3WAV - chain A; structure by X-ray diffraction, 1.80 A resolution.

[Chain A]
Molecule: Ectonucleotide pyrophosphatase/phosphodiesterase family member 2
Organism: Mus musculus
Notes: EC 3.1.4.39
UniProt: Q9R1E6 (ENPP2_MOUSE); aligned to UniProt positions 36-858 over residues 36-858 (the alignment contains insertions or deletions, so no single offset holds)
Chain sequence (831 residues; numbered 36 to 866; the number before each row is that of its first residue):
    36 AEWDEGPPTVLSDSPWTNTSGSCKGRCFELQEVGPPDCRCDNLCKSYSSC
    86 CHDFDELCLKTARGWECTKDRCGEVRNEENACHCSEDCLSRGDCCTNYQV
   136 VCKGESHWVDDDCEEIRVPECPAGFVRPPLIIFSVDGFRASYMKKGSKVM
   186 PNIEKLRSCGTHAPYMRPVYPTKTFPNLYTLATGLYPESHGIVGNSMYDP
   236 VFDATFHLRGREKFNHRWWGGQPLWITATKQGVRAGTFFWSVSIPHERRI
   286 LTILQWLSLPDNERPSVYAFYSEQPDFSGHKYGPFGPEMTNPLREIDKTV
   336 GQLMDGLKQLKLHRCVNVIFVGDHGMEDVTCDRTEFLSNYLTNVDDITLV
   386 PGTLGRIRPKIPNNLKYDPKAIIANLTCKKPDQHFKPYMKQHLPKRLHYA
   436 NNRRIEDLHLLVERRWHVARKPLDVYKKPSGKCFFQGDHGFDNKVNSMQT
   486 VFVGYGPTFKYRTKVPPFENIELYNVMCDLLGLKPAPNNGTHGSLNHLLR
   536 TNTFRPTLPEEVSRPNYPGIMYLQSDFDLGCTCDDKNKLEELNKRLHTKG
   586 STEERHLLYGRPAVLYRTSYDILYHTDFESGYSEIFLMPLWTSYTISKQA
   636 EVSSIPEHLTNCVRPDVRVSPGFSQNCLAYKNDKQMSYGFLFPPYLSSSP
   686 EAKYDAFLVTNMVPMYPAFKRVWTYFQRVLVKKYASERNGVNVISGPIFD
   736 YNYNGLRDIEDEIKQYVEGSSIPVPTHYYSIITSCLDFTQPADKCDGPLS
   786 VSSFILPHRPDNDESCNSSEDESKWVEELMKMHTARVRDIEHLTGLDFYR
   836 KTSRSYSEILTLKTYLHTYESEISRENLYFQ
Not modelled in the structure: 36-50, 464-467, 856-866
Disulfides: C58-C75, C62-C93, C73-C86, C79-C85, C102-C119, C107-C137, C117-C130, C123-C129, C148-C194, C156-C350, C366-C468, C413-C801, C566-C662, C568-C647, C770-C780
Covalently attached groups: N-acetylglucosamine (NAG) linked to N53, N410, N524
Differences from the reference sequence: expression tag (859-866)
Metal / ion sites: Zn2+ site 1: D171, T209, D358, H359; Zn2+ site 2: D311, H315, H474 (together with sulfate ion); K+: Y665, D668, M671; Ca2+: D735, N737, N739, L741, D743; Na+: N797, S800, S803
Small-molecule neighbours: DWV ((5Z)-5-(3,4-dichlorobenzylidene)-2-(4-methylpiperazin-1-yl)-1,3-thiazol-4(5H)-one): S169, T209, F210, L213, L216, A217, L243, W260, F273, F274, W275, V277, R284, A304, F305, Y306
UniProt features mapped onto this chain:
  - motif: R126 to D128 (Cell attachment site)
  - active site: T209 (Nucleophile)
  - binding site (Zn(2+)): D171, T209, D311, H315, D358, H359, H474
  - binding site (1-(9Z-octadecenoyl)-sn-glycero-3-phosphate): T209, N230, D311, H474
  - binding site (1-hexadecanoyl-sn-glycero-3-phosphate): T209, N230, D311, H474
  - binding site (1-tetradecanoyl-sn-glycerol 3-phosphate): T209, N230, D311, H474
  - glycosylation (N-linked (GlcNAc...) asparagine): N53, N410, N524

[Summary]
Ligands of chain A: compound DWV. N-acetylglucosamine is covalently linked to N53, N410 and N524. D171, T209,
D358 and H359 form the Zn2+ site 1. From UniProt: active-site residue T209, 7 Zn2+-binding residues, 4
residues binding 1-(9Z-octadecenoyl)-sn-glycero-3-phosphate and 4 residues binding
1-hexadecanoyl-sn-glycero-3-phosphate.
Chain A is Ectonucleotide pyrophosphatase/phosphodiesterase family member 2 (Mus musculus); the structure,
Crystal Structure of Autotaxin in Complex with Compound 10, was determined by X-ray diffraction, deposited
together with 3WAW, 3WAX and 3WAY.
